PDB entry 3G7L | X-ray diffraction, 2.20 A resolution | chains A and P

== Chain A ==
Molecule: Chromo domain-containing protein 1
From: Schizosaccharomyces pombe
Notes: fragment: Chromodomain to 75)
UniProt: Q10103 (CHP1_SCHPO); residue numbers follow UniProt; this construct covers 15-75
Sequence (61 residues; numbered 15 to 75; the number before each row is that of its first residue):
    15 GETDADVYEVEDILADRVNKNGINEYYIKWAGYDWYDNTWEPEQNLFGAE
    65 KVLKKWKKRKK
Not modelled in the structure: 15-18, 74-75
Ion coordination: Zn2+ near Asp51 (its only coordinating residue here)
Reported in the primary citation:
  - contacts within the chain: Val21-Phe61 (hydrophobic contact)
  - Zn2+ coordination: Asp48, Asp51
  - mutagenesis - F61A: decreased binding to Histone H3.1/H3.2 (chain P)
  - mutagenesis - V21A, E23V, V24M (5 to 17-fold), N59A (5 to 17-fold): decreased binding to H3K9me2
  - mutagenesis - V24R (Kd > 500 uM): abolished binding to K9 methylated peptides
  - specificity-determining residues: Glu23 (by similarity / conservation)
  - mutagenesis - E23V/V24M (40 fold): decreased binding to K9 methylated peptides
  - mutagenesis - V21A: decreased localization to centromeres
  - mutagenesis - F61A: unchanged localization to chromatin

== Chain P ==
Molecule: Histone H3.1/H3.2
Notes: fragment: to 17
UniProt: P09988 (H31_SCHPO); residues 1-16 here correspond to UniProt positions 2-17 (UniProt number = residue number + 1)
Sequence (16 residues; each row starts with the number of its first residue):
     1 ARTKQTARKSTGGKAY
Not modelled in the structure: 1-3, 11-16
Modified / non-standard residues: Lys9 (n-trimethyllysine; M3L)
Differences from the reference sequence: engineered mutation Tyr16 (Pro17 in P09988)
UniProt features mapped onto this chain:
  - modified residue: Lys4 (N6,N6,N6-trimethyllysine), Lys9 (N6-acetyllysine), Ser10 (Phosphoserine), Lys14 (N6,N6-dimethyllysine)
Reported in the primary citation:
  - post-translational modification sites: Ser10 (citing earlier work)

== How chain A and chain P interact ==
Residue-residue contacts (31; chain A residue first):
  Asp20(A) - Arg8(P)
  Asp20(A) - Lys9(P)  hydrogen bond (backbone-backbone)
  Val21(A) - Thr6(P)
  Val21(A) - Ala7(P)
  Tyr22(A) - Thr6(P)
  Tyr22(A) - Ala7(P)  hydrogen bond (backbone-backbone)
  Tyr22(A) - Lys9(P)
  Glu23(A) - Lys4(P)  salt bridge
  Glu23(A) - Gln5(P)
  Val24(A) - Gln5(P)  hydrogen bond (backbone-backbone)
  Val24(A) - Ala7(P)  hydrophobic
  Trp44(A) - Ala7(P)
  Trp44(A) - Arg8(P)
  Trp44(A) - Lys9(P)
  Tyr47(A) - Lys9(P)
  Asp51(A) - Lys9(P)
  Thr53(A) - Lys9(P)
  Glu55(A) - Arg8(P)
  Glu55(A) - Lys9(P)
  Glu55(A) - Ser10(P)  hydrogen bond
  Asn59(A) - Ala7(P)
  Asn59(A) - Arg8(P)  hydrogen bond (backbone-backbone)
  Asn59(A) - Ser10(P)
  Phe61(A) - Arg8(P)
  Gly62(A) - Gln5(P)
  Gly62(A) - Thr6(P)  hydrogen bond (backbone-backbone)
  Ala63(A) - Gln5(P)
  Ala63(A) - Thr6(P)  hydrogen bond (backbone-backbone)
  Glu64(A) - Gln5(P)  hydrogen bond (backbone-side chain)
  Lys65(A) - Gln5(P)  hydrogen bond (backbone-side chain)
  Val66(A) - Gln5(P)  hydrogen bond (backbone-side chain)
Other interface residues (no listed pair), chain A (18 interface residues in all): Leu60
From the paper, about this interface:
  - pairs named by the authors: Val21(A)-Ala7(P), Glu23(A)-Lys4(P) (salt bridge)

== In short ==
18 residues of chain A face 7 of chain P across their interface, with 10 hydrogen bonds and 1 salt bridge.
Polar contacts include Glu23(A)-Lys4(P), Glu55(A)-Ser10(P) and Glu64(A)-Gln5(P). The authors report a contact
between Val21(A) and Ala7(P); a salt bridge between Glu23(A) and Lys4(P). From the paper: V21A, E23V and V24M
of chain A, among others, reduce binding to H3K9me2; Zn2+ coordination by Asp48(A) and Asp51(A); 7
substitutions were tested in all.
Chain A is Chromo domain-containing protein 1 (Schizosaccharomyces pombe) and chain P is Histone H3.1/H3.2;
the structure, Chromodomain of Chp1 in complex with Histone H3K9me3 peptide, was determined by X-ray
diffraction.
